Entry 7D9B (X-ray diffraction, 1.58 A resolution); this record covers chain A.

Chain A:
Molecule: Alpha-glycosidase
From: Weissella cibaria
Sequence (589 residues; row label = number of the first residue in the row):
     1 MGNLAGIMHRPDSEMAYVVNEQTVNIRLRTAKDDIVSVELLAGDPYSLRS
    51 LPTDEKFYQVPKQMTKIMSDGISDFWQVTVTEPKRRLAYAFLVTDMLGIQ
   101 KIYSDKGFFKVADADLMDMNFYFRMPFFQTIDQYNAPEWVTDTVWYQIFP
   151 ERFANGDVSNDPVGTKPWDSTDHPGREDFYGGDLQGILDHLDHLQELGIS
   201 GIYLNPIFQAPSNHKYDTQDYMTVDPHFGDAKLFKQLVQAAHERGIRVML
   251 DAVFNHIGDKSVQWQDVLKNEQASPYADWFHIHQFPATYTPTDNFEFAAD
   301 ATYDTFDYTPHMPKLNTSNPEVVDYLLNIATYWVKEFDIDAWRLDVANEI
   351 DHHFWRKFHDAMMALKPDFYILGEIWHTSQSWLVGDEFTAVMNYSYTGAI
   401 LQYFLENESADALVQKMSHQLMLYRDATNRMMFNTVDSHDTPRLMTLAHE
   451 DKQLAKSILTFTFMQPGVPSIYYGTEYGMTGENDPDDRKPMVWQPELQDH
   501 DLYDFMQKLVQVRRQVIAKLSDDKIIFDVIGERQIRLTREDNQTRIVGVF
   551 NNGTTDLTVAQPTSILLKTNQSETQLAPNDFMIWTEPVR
Disordered / not traced: 1
Bound ions: Ca2+: Asn155, Asp157, Asn160, Asp161, Gly181, Asp183

Overview:
Asn155, Asp157, Asn160, Asp161, Gly181 and Asp183 form the Ca2+ site.
Chain A is Alpha-glycosidase (Weissella cibaria); the structure, Crystal structure of alpha-glucosidase, was
determined by X-ray diffraction (same publication as 7D9C, 7DCG, 7DCH and 7EHH).
